Entry 4OVN (X-ray diffraction, 2.80 A resolution); this record covers chains A and F.

Chain A:
Name: Calmodulin
Organism: Homo sapiens
UniProt: P62158 (CALM_HUMAN); residues 1-149 here = UniProt positions 1-149
Amino-acid sequence (149 residues; numbered 1 to 149; the number before each row is that of its first residue):
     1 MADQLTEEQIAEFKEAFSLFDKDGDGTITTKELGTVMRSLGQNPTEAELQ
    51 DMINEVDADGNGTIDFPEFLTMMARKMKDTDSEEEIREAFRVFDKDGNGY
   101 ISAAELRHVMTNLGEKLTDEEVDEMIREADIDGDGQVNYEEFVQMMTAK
Unresolved in the structure: 1-3, 149
Modified residues: Mse1 (selenomethionine); Mse37, Mse52, Mse72, Mse73, Mse77, Mse110, Mse125, Mse145, Mse146 (selenomethionine; parent Met)
Ion coordination: Mg2+ site 1: Asp21, Asp23, Asp25, Thr27; Mg2+ site 2: Asp57, Thr63, Glu68; Mg2+ site 3: Asp94, Asp96, Asn98, Tyr100; Mg2+ site 4: Asp130, Asp132, Asp134, Gln136
From the paper describing this entry:
  - conformationally variable residues (domain motion): Ile64 to Lys95

Chain F:
Name: Sodium channel protein type 5 subunit alpha
Organism: Homo sapiens
Notes: fragment: C-terminal Domain
UniProt: Q14524 (SCN5A_HUMAN); numbering as in UniProt (aligned over 1773-1929)
Amino-acid sequence (157 residues; each row starts with the number of its first residue):
  1773 ENFSVATEESTEPLSEDDFDMFYEIWEKFDPEATQFIEYSVLSDFADALS
  1823 EPLRIAKPNQISLINMDLPMVSGDRIHCMDILFAFTKRVLGESGEMDALK
  1873 IQMEEKFMAANPSKISYEPITTTLRRKHEEVSAMVIQRAFRRHLLQRSLK
  1923 HASFLFR
Unresolved in the structure: 1773-1781, 1928-1929
Modified residues: Mse1793, Mse1838, Mse1842, Mse1851, Mse1868, Mse1875, Mse1880, Mse1906 (selenomethionine; parent Met)
UniProt features mapped onto this chain:
  - natural variant: Val1777 (V1777M: In LQT3), Thr1779 (T1779M: In LQT3 and BRGDA1), Glu1784 (E1784K: In LQT3 and BRGDA1), Asp1790 (D1790G: In LQT3), Asp1792 (D1792N: In SSS1), Tyr1795 (Y1795C: In LQT3; Y1795H: In BRGDA1; Y1795YD: In LQT3 and BRGDA1), Asp1819 (D1819N: In LQT3), Leu1825 (L1825P: In LQT3), Arg1826 (R1826C: In ATFB10; R1826H: In LQT3), Gln1832 (Q1832E: In BRGDA1; uncertain significance), Asp1839 (D1839G: In LQT3), His1849 (H1849R: In LQT3), 11 further natural variant entries in UniProt
  - mutagenesis: Asp1802 to Glu1804 (Abolishes calcium response on channel inactivation)
From the paper describing this entry:
  - self-association interface (contacts with another copy of this molecule); pairs are residue here / residue on that copy: Asp1792-Lys1922 (salt bridge), Tyr1795-Arg1914 (hydrogen bond), Glu1799-Arg1914 (salt bridge), Glu1804-Arg1910 (salt bridge), Mse1875-Ala1924, Asn1883-Ser1920 (hydrogen bond)
  - conformationally variable residues (loop rearrangement): Ile1892 to Thr1895
  - mutagenesis - Q1909A: decreased binding to Calmodulin (chain A) (citing earlier work)

Chain A / chain F interface:
Pairs across the interface - 61 pairs, chain A then chain F:
  Glu12(A) with Ile1833(F); Lys1899(F), salt bridge
  Glu15(A) with Pro1830(F); Asn1831(F), hydrogen bond (side chain-backbone); Gln1832(F), hydrogen bond (side chain-backbone); Ile1833(F)
  Ala16(A) with Ile1833(F), hydrophobic
  Leu19(A) with Ile1833(F), hydrophobic; Ser1834(F)
  Phe20(A) with Asn1837(F)
  Arg38(A) with Leu1896(F)
  Ser39(A) with Ile1833(F); Ile1836(F); Asn1837(F)
  Leu40(A) with Lys1899(F)
  Gly41(A) with Lys1899(F); His1900(F), hydrogen bond (backbone-side chain); Val1903(F)
  Mse77(A) with Arg1910(F)
  Asp79(A) with Arg1910(F), hydrogen bond (backbone-side chain)
  Thr80(A) with Arg1914(F)
  Asp81(A) with Val1907(F); Arg1910(F), salt bridge
  Glu85(A) with Val1907(F)
  Ile86(A) with Val1907(F), hydrophobic; Ala1911(F), hydrophobic
  Ala89(A) with Ser1904(F); Ile1908(F)
  Phe90(A) with Ile1908(F), hydrophobic
  Val92(A) with His1900(F); Glu1901(F)
  Phe93(A) with Glu1901(F)
  Lys95(A) with Glu1901(F), salt bridge
  Mse110(A) with Ile1908(F), hydrophobic; Gln1909(F), hydrogen bond (backbone-side chain)
  Leu113(A) with Glu1902(F); Ala1905(F), hydrophobic; Gln1909(F), hydrogen bond (backbone-side chain)
  Gly114(A) with Glu1902(F), hydrogen bond (backbone-side chain); Mse1906(F); Gln1909(F)
  Glu115(A) with Mse1906(F); Gln1909(F), hydrogen bond (backbone-side chain); Arg1913(F), hydrogen bond (backbone-side chain)
  Lys116(A) with Gln1909(F); Arg1913(F), hydrogen bond (backbone-side chain)
  Leu117(A) with Phe1912(F), hydrophobic; Arg1913(F)
  Glu121(A) with Phe1912(F); Arg1913(F), salt bridge
  Glu124(A) with Phe1912(F); Leu1916(F); Arg1919(F), salt bridge
  Mse125(A) with Phe1912(F), hydrophobic
  Glu128(A) with Phe1912(F); His1915(F), salt bridge; Arg1919(F)
  Phe142(A) with Phe1912(F), hydrophobic
  Mse145(A) with His1915(F)
  Mse146(A) with Ala1911(F), hydrophobic; His1915(F)
Other interface residues (no listed pair), chain A (37 interface residues in all): Asn43, Val109, Arg127, Ala148
Other interface residues (no listed pair), chain F (29 interface residues in all): Arg1898, Gln1918
The authors on this interface:
  - residue pairs: Glu12(A)-Lys1899(F) (hydrogen bond), Glu15(A)-Asn1831(F) (hydrogen bond), Asp81(A)-Arg1910(F) (hydrogen bond), Lys95(A)-Glu1901(F), Glu115(A)-Arg1913(F) (hydrogen bond), Glu121(A)-Arg1913(F) (hydrogen bond), Glu124(A)-Arg1919(F)

Overview:
37 residues of chain A and 29 residues of chain F are in contact, with 10 hydrogen bonds and 6 salt bridges.
Polar pairs include Glu12(A)-Lys1899(F), Asp81(A)-Arg1910(F) and Lys95(A)-Glu1901(F). The authors report
hydrogen bonds between Glu12(A) and Lys1899(F), Glu15(A) and Asn1831(F) and Asp81(A) and Arg1910(F) among
others; contacts between Lys95(A) and Glu1901(F) and Glu124(A) and Arg1919(F). The paper reports that Q1909A
of chain F reduces binding to Calmodulin (chain A); conformational variability at Ile64(A) and Ile1892(F).
Chain A is Calmodulin and chain F is Sodium channel protein type 5 subunit alpha, both from Homo sapiens; the
structure, Voltage-gated Sodium Channel 1.5 (Nav1.5) C-terminal domain in complex with Calmodulin poised for
activation, was determined by X-ray diffraction.
